Entry 7EQC (X-ray diffraction, 2.50 A resolution); this record covers chains B and C of the 4 polymer chains in the assembly.

# Chain B (and C)
Molecule: CYtoKinesis defect
Source organism: Caenorhabditis elegans
Notes: chain C of this document is another copy of the same molecule, construct and numbering; everything in this record applies to it too
UniProt: Q9XUS9 (Q9XUS9_CAEEL); residues 1-120 here = UniProt positions 1-120
Chain sequence (124 residues; each row starts with the number of its first residue; numbers below 1 keep their minus sign (Gly-3 is residue -3)):
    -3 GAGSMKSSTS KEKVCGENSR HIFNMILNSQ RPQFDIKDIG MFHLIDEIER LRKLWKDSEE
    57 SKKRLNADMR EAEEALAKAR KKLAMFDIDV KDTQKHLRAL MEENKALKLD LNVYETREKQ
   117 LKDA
Disordered / not traced: -3 to 8, 110-120 (chain C: -3 to 8, 115-120)
Sequence notes: expression tag (-3 to 0)

# Interface between chain B and chain C
Contacting residue pairs (72; chain B residue first):
  Ile22(B) with Ile22(C), hydrophobic
  Gln26(B) with Ser25(C); Gln26(C)
  Ile32(B) with Phe30(C), hydrophobic
  Ile35(B) with Ile35(C), hydrophobic
  Met37(B) with Ile35(C); Met37(C), hydrophobic; Leu40(C), hydrophobic
  Leu40(B) with Leu40(C), hydrophobic; Ile41(C), hydrophobic
  Glu43(B) with Ile44(C)
  Ile44(B) with Leu40(C), hydrophobic; Glu43(C); Ile44(C), hydrophobic; Leu47(C)
  Leu47(B) with Ile44(C); Leu47(C), hydrophobic; Trp51(C), hydrophobic
  Leu50(B) with Trp51(C), hydrophobic
  Trp51(B) with Leu47(C), hydrophobic; Leu50(C), hydrophobic
  Ser54(B) with Ser54(C), hydrogen bond; Glu55(C), hydrogen bond
  Glu55(B) with Ser54(C), hydrogen bond
  Ser57(B) with Lys58(C), hydrogen bond
  Lys58(B) with Ser57(C), hydrogen bond
  Leu61(B) with Lys58(C); Asn62(C)
  Asn62(B) with Leu61(C)
  Asp64(B) with Met65(C)
  Met65(B) with Asp64(C); Met65(C), hydrophobic
  Ala68(B) with Met65(C), hydrophobic
  Ala71(B) with Leu72(C); Arg76(C)
  Leu72(B) with Ala71(C); Leu72(C)
  Ala75(B) with Ala75(C), hydrophobic; Leu79(C), hydrophobic
  Lys78(B) with Leu79(C)
  Leu79(B) with Ala75(C), hydrophobic; Lys78(C); Leu79(C), hydrophobic; Phe82(C), hydrophobic
  Phe82(B) with Leu79(C), hydrophobic; Phe82(C), hydrophobic
  Asp83(B) with Phe82(C)
  Asp85(B) with Val86(C)
  Val86(B) with Phe82(C), hydrophobic; Val86(C), hydrophobic
  Thr89(B) with Thr89(C); Gln90(C)
  His92(B) with Leu93(C)
  Leu93(B) with His92(C); Leu93(C); Leu96(C), hydrophobic
  Leu96(B) with Leu93(C), hydrophobic; Leu96(C), hydrophobic; Met97(C), hydrophobic
  Met97(B) with Leu96(C), hydrophobic
  Glu99(B) with Asn100(C); Lys104(C), salt bridge
  Asn100(B) with Leu96(C); Glu99(C), hydrogen bond; Asn100(C), hydrogen bond
  Leu103(B) with Asn100(C); Leu103(C), hydrophobic; Lys104(C)
  Lys104(B) with Glu99(C), salt bridge
  Asp106(B) with Leu107(C)
  Leu107(B) with Leu103(C), hydrophobic; Leu107(C), hydrophobic
Also at the interface, not in a pair above, chain B (43 interface residues in all): Ser25, Ile41, Arg48
Also at the interface, not in a pair above, chain C (43 interface residues in all): Arg27, Ala68, Asp106

# Overview
The chain B/chain C interface involves 43 residues from each chain; the contacts include 7 hydrogen bonds and
2 salt bridges. Among the polar pairs are Glu99(B)-Lys104(C), Ser54(B)-Ser54(C) and Ser54(B)-Glu55(C).
Chain B and chain C are both CYtoKinesis defect (Caenorhabditis elegans); the structure, Crystal structure of
the mini-centralspindlin complex, was determined by X-ray diffraction (same publication as 7EQB).
